2C2S - chain A; structure by X-ray diffraction, 1.40 A resolution.

[Chain A]
Name: Dihydrofolate reductase
Source organism: Homo sapiens
Notes: EC 1.5.1.3
UniProt: P00374 (DYR_HUMAN); residue numbers follow UniProt; this construct covers 1-186
Sequence (186 residues; each row starts with the number of its first residue):
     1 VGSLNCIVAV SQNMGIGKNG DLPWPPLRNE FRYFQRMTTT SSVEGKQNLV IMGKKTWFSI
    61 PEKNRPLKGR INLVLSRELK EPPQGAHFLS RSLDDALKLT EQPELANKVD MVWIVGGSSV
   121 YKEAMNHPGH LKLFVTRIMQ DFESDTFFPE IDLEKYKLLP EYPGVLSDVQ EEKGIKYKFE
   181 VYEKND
Ligand contacts:
  - 34B (2,4-diamino-5-(1-O-carboranylmethyl)-6-methylpyrimidine): Ile7, Val8, Ala9, Leu22, Glu30, Phe31, Phe34, Thr56, Ser59, Ile60, Leu67, Val115, Tyr121, Thr136
  - NADPH (NDP; NADPH dihydro-nicotinamide-adenine-dinucleotide phosphate): Val8, Ala9, Ile16, Gly17, Lys18, Gly20, Asp21, Leu22, Trp24, Gly53, Lys54, Lys55, Thr56, Ser59, Leu75, Ser76, Arg77, Glu78, Arg91, Ser92, Val115, Gly116, Gly117, Ser118, Ser119, Val120, Tyr121, Glu123, Thr146

[Overview]
Bound to chain A: NADPH and compound 34B.
Chain A is Dihydrofolate reductase (Homo sapiens); the structure, Human Dihydrofolate Reductase Complexed With
NADPH and 2,4-Diamino-5-(1-o-carboranylmethyl)-6-methylpyrimidine, A novel boron containing, nonclassical
Antifolate, was determined by X-ray diffraction together with 2C2T from the same study.
